PDB entry 5MW7 | X-ray diffraction, 2.80 A resolution | chain A

[Chain A]
Molecule: Protein jagged-2
Source organism: Homo sapiens
Reference sequence: Q9Y219 (JAG2_HUMAN); residue numbers follow UniProt; this construct covers 27-348
Chain sequence (332 residues; numbered 27 to 358; the number before each row is that of its first residue):
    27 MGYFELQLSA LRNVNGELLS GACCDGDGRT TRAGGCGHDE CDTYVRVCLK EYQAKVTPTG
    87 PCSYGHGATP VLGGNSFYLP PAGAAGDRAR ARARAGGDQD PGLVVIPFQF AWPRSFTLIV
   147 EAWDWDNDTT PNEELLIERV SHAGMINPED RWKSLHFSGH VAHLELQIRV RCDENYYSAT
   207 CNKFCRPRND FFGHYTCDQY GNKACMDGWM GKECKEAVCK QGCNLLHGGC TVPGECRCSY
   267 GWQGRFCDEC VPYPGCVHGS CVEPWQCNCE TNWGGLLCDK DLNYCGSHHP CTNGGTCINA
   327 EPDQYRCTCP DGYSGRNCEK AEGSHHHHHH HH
Disordered / not traced: 52-61, 63-64, 154-157, 335-358
Differences from the reference sequence: expression tag (349-358)
Disulfide bonds: Cys-49/Cys-62, Cys-50/Cys-67, Cys-74/Cys-88, Cys-198/Cys-207, Cys-211/Cys-223, Cys-231/Cys-240, Cys-245/Cys-256, Cys-249/Cys-262, Cys-264/Cys-273, Cys-276/Cys-287, Cys-282/Cys-293, Cys-295/Cys-304, Cys-311/Cys-323, Cys-317/Cys-333
Small-molecule neighbours: alpha-L-fucopyranose (FUC): Gly-320, Gly-321, Thr-322

[In short]
Covalently linked alpha-L-fucopyranose: at Thr-322.
Chain A is Protein jagged-2 (Homo sapiens); the structure, Human Jagged2 C2-EGF3, was determined by X-ray
diffraction (same publication as 5MVX, 5MW5, 5MWB and 5MWF).
